Entry 5WM2 (X-ray diffraction, 1.55 A resolution); this record covers chain A.

# Chain A
Molecule: Salicylate-AMP ligase
Source organism: Streptomyces gandocaensis
UniProt: A0A140DJY3 (A0A140DJY3_9ACTN); residues 21-564 here correspond to UniProt positions 1-544 (UniProt number = residue number - 20)
Chain sequence (564 residues; each row starts with the number of its first residue):
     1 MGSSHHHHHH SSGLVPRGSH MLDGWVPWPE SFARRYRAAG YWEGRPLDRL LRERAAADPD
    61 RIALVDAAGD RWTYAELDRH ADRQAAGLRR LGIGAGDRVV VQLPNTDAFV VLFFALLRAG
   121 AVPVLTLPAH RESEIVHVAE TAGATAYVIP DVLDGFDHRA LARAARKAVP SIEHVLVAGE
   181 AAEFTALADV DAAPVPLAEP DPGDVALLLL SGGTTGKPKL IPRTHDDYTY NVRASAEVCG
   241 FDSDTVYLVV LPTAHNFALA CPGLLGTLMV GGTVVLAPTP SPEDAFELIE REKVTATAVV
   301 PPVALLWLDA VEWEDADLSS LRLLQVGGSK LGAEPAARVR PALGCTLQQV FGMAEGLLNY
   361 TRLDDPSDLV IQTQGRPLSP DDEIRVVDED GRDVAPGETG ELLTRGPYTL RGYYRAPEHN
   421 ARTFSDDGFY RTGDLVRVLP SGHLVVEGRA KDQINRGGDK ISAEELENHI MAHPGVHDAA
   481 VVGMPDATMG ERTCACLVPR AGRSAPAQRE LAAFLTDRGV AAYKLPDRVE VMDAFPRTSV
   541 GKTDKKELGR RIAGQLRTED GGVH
Unresolved in the structure: 1-18, 555-564
Sequence notes: expression tag (1-20)
Ligand contacts:
  - adenosine monophosphate (AMP): Ser211, Gly212, Val326, Gly327, Gly328, Ser329, Lys330, Val350, Phe351, Gly352, Met353, Ala354, Glu355, Gln374, Thr432, Asp434, Val446, Lys451, Gln453, Asn455, Lys460
  - 2-hydroxybenzoic acid (SAL): His255, Asn256, Phe257, Cys261, Gly328, Val350, Gly352, Met353, Ala354, Leu358, Lys460
From the paper describing this entry:
  - specificity-determining residues: Asn256 (by similarity / conservation)
  - specificity-determining residues: Val350 (proposed by the authors, not directly observed)

# In short
Chain A binds 2-hydroxybenzoic acid and adenosine monophosphate. From the paper: specificity determinants
Asn256 and Val350.
Chain A is Salicylate-AMP ligase (Streptomyces gandocaensis); the structure, Crystal Structure of CahJ in
Complex with Salicylic Acid and AMP, was determined by X-ray diffraction (same publication as 5WM3, 5WM4,
5WM5, 5WM6 and 5WM7).
